7BEG - chains D and T of the 9 polymer chains in the assembly; structure by electron microscopy, 4.20 A resolution (low resolution: residue-level contacts below are approximate; hydrogen-bond / salt-bridge calls are withheld).

# Chain D
Molecule: DNA-directed RNA polymerase subunit beta'
From: Escherichia coli
Notes: EC 2.7.7.6
UniProtKB: P0A8T8 (RPOC_ECO57); numbering as in UniProt (aligned over 1-1407)
Amino-acid sequence (1407 residues; each row starts with the number of its first residue):
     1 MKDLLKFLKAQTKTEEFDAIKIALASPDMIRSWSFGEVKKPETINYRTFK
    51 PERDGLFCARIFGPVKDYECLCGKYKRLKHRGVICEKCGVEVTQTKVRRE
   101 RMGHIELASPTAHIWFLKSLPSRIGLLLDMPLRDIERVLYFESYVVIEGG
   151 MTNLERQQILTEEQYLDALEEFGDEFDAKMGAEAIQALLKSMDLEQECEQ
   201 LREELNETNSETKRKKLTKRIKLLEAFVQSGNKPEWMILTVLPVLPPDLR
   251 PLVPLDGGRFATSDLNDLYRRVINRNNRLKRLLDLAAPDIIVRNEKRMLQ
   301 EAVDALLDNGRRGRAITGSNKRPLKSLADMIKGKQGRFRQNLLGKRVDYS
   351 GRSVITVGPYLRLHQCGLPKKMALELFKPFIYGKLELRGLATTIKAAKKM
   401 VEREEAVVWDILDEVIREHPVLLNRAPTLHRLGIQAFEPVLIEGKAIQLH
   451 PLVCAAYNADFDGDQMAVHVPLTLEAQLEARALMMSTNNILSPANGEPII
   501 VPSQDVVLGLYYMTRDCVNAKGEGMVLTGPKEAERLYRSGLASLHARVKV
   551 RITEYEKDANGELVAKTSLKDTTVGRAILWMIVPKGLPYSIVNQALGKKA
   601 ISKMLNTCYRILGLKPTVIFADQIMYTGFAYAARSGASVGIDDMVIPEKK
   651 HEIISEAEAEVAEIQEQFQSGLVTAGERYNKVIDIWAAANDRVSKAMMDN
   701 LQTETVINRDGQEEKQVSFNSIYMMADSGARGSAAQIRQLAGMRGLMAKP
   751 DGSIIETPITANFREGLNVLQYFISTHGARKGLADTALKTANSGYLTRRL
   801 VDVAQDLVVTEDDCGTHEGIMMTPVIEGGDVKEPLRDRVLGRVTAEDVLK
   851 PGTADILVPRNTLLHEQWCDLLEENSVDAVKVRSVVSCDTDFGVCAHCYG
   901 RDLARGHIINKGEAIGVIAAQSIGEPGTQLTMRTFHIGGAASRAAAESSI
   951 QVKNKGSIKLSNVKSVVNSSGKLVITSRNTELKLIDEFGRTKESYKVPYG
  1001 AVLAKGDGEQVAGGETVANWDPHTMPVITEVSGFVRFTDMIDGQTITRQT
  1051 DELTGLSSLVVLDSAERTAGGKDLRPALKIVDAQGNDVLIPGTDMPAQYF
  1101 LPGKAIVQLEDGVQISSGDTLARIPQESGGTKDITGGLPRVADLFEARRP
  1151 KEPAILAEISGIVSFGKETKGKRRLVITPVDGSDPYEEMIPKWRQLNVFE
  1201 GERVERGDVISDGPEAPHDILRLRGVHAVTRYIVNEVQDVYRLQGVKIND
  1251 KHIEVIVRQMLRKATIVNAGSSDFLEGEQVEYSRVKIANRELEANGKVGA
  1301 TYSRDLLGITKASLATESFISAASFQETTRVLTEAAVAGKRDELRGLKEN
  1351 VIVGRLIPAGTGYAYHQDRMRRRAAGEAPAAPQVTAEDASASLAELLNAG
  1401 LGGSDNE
Not modelled in the structure: 1-14, 1377-1407
Curated features (UniProtKB/Swiss-Prot):
  - binding site (Zn(2+)): Cys70, Cys72, Cys85, Cys88, Cys814, Cys888, Cys895, Cys898
  - binding site (Mg(2+)): Asp460, Asp462, Asp464
  - modified residue: Lys972 (N6-acetyllysine)

# Chain T
Molecule: Class I pacrA promoter template DNA
From: Klebsiella pneumoniae
Sequence (94 nucleotides; each row starts with the number of its first residue; numbers below 1 keep their minus sign (DT-14 is residue -14)):
   -14 TCTTTCTATTATGGTCATGCTATGGTACATACATTCACAAATGTATGTAA
    36 ACGTAACCTCTGTAAAGTCATTAACCTATGGCACGAAAAACCAA

# Chain D / chain T interface
Residue-residue contacts (20):
  Arg259(D) - DA7(T)
  Arg311(D) - DT-6(T)
  Arg311(D) - DT-5(T)
  Arg312(D) - DT-6(T)
  Asn320(D) - DA7(T)
  Asn320(D) - DT8(T)
  Lys332(D) - DT-5(T)
  Lys334(D) - DG-1(T)
  Arg339(D) - DG-2(T)
  Arg339(D) - DG-1(T)
  Arg352(D) - DC1(T)
  Arg352(D) - DA2(T)
  Thr790(D) - DG-2(T)
  Ala791(D) - DG-2(T)
  Gly794(D) - DG-2(T)
  Tyr795(D) - DT-3(T)
  Arg798(D) - DG-2(T)
  Gln1326(D) - DA-4(T)
  Glu1327(D) - DT-5(T)
  Glu1327(D) - DA-4(T)
Also at the interface, not in a pair above, chain D (22 interface residues in all): Arg47, Ser210, Gly313, Ser319, Lys321, Ala426, Pro427
Also at the interface, not in a pair above, chain T (13 interface residues in all): DC-13, DT0, DC21

# Summary
22 residues of chain D face 13 of chain T across their interface. From UniProt: 8 Zn2+-binding residues and 3
Mg2+-binding residues on chain D.
Here chain D is DNA-directed RNA polymerase subunit beta' (Escherichia coli) and chain T is Class I pacrA
promoter template DNA (Klebsiella pneumoniae). Entry 7BEG (Structures of class I bacterial transcription
complexes) was determined by electron microscopy (same publication as 7BEF).
